PDB entry 6HZF | X-ray diffraction, 1.95 A resolution | chain A

Chain A:
Protein: BPa0997
Organism: Bacteroides paurosaccharolyticus
Sequence (893 residues; numbered 1 to 893; the number before each row is that of its first residue):
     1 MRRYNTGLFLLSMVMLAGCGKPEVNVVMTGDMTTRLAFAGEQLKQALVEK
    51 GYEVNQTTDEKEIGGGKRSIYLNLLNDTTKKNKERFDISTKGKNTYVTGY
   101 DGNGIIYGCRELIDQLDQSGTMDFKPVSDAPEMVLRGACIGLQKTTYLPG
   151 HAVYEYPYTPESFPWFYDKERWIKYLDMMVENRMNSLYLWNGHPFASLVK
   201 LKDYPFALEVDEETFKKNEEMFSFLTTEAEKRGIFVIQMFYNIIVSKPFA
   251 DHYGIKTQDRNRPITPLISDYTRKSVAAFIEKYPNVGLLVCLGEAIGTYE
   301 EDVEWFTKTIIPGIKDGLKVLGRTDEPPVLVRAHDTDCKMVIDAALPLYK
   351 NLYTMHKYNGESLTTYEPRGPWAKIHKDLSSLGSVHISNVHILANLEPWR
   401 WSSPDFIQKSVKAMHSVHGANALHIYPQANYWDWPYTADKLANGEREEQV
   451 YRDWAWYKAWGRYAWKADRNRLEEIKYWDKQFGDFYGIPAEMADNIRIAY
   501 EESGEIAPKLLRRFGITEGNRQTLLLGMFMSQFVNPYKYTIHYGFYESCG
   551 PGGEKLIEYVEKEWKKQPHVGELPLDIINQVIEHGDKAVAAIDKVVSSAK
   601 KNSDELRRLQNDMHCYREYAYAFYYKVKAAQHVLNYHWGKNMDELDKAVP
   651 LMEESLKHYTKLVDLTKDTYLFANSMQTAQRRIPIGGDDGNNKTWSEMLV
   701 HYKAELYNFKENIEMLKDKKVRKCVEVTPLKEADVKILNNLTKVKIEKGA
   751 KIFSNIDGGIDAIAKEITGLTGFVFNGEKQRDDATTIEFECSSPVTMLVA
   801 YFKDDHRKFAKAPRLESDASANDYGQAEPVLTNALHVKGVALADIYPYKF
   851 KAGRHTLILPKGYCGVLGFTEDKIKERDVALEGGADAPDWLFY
Not modelled in the structure: 1-22, 59-65, 882-885
Modified residues: Mse-1, Mse-13, Mse-15, Mse-28, Mse-32, Mse-122, Mse-133, Mse-178, Mse-179, Mse-184, Mse-221, Mse-239, Mse-340, Mse-355, Mse-414, Mse-492, Mse-528, Mse-530, Mse-613, Mse-642, Mse-652, Mse-676, Mse-698, Mse-715, Mse-797 (selenomethionine)
Ion coordination: Na+: Leu-292, Asp-302, Asp-335
Small-molecule neighbours: serine (SER): Tyr-154, Trp-190, Tyr-241, Glu-294, Arg-332, His-334, Lys-357, Glu-361, His-391, Ile-392, Glu-816
Reported in the primary citation:
  - contacts within the chain: Glu-111/Arg-183, Arg-521/Glu-816 (salt bridge), His-542/Glu-816 (hydrogen bond)
  - mutagenesis - E294Q, E294S, R332A, K357A, E361Q, E361S: abolished catalytic activity

In short:
Chain A binds serine. The Na+ site is built by Leu-292, Asp-302 and Asp-335. From the paper: E294Q, E294S and
R332A, among others, abolish catalytic activity; contacts within the chain involving Glu-111, Arg-183 and
Glu-816 among others; 6 substitutions were tested in all.
Chain A is BPa0997 (Bacteroides paurosaccharolyticus); the structure, BP0997, GH138 enzyme targeting pectin
rhamnogalacturonan II, was determined by X-ray diffraction together with 6HZE and 6HZG from the same study.
